2XNY - chains B and C of the 3 polymer chains in the assembly; structure by X-ray diffraction, 7.50 A resolution (low resolution: residue-level contacts below are approximate; hydrogen-bond / salt-bridge calls are withheld).

Chain B:
Molecule: Fibrinogen beta chain
From: Homo sapiens
Notes: fragment: fragment d, residues 164-491
UniProtKB: P02675 (FIBB_HUMAN); residues 134-461 here correspond to UniProt positions 164-491 (UniProt number = residue number + 30)
Amino-acid sequence (328 residues; row label = number of the first residue in the row):
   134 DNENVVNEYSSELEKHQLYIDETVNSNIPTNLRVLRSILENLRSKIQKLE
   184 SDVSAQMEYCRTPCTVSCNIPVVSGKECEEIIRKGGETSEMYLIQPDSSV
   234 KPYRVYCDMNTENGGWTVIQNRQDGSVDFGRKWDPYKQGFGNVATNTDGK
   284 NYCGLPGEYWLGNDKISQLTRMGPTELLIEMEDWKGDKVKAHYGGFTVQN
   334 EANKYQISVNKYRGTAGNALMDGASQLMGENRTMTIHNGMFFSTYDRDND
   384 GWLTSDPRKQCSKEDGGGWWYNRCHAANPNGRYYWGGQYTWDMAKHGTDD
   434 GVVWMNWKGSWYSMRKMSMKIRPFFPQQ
Disordered / not traced: 134-160, 459-461
Cystine bridges: Cys-201/Cys-286, Cys-211/Cys-240, Cys-394/Cys-407
Curated features (UniProtKB/Swiss-Prot):
  - glycosylation: Asn-364 (N-linked (GlcNAc...) asparagine)

Chain C:
Molecule: Fibrinogen gamma chain
From: Homo sapiens
Notes: fragment: fragment d, residues 114-432
UniProtKB: P02679 (FIBG_HUMAN); residues 88-406 here correspond to UniProt positions 114-432 (UniProt number = residue number + 26)
Amino-acid sequence (319 residues; row label = number of the first residue in the row):
    88 KMLEEIMKYEASILTHDSSIRYLQEIYNSNNQKIVNLKEKVAQLEAQCQE
   138 PCKDTVQIHDITGKDCQDIANKGAKQSGLYFIKPLKANQQFLVYCEIDGS
   188 GNGWTVFQKRLDGSVDFKKNWIQYKEGFGHLSPTGTTEFWLGNEKIHLIS
   238 TQSAIPYALRVELEDWNGRTSTADYAMFKVGPEADKYRLTYAYFAGGDAG
   288 DAFDGFDFGDDPSDKFFTSHNGMQFSTWDNDNDKFEGNCAEQDGSGWWMN
   338 KCHAGHLNGVYYQGGTYSKASTPNGYDNGIIWATWKTRWYSMKKTTMKII
   388 PFNRLTIGEGQQHHLGGAK
Disordered / not traced: 88-104, 393-406
Cystine bridges: Cys-153/Cys-182, Cys-326/Cys-339
Curated features (UniProtKB/Swiss-Prot):
  - region: Thr-374 to Glu-396 (Gamma-chain polymerization, binding amino end of another fibrin alpha chain), Gly-397 to Lys-406 (Platelet aggregation and Staphylococcus clumping)
  - binding site (Ca(2+)): Asp-318, Asp-320, Phe-322, Gly-324
  - glycosylation: Asn-308 (N-linked (GlcNAc...) asparagine)
  - cross-link: Gln-398 (Isoglutamyl lysine isopeptide (Gln-Lys) (interchain with K-432)), Lys-406 (Isoglutamyl lysine isopeptide (Lys-Gln) (interchain with Q-424))

How chain B and chain C interact:
Cross-chain cystine bridges: Cys-197(B)/Cys-139(C)
Residue-residue contacts - 73 pairs, chain B then chain C:
  Leu-172(B) / Tyr-114(C)
  Leu-172(B) / Asn-117(C)
  Arg-176(B) / Ile-113(C)
  Arg-176(B) / Asn-117(C)
  Ile-179(B) / Asn-117(C)
  Ile-179(B) / Lys-120(C)
  Leu-182(B) / Leu-124(C)
  Glu-183(B) / Leu-124(C)
  Glu-183(B) / Lys-127(C)
  Val-186(B) / Lys-127(C)
  Val-186(B) / Val-128(C)
  Gln-189(B) / Leu-131(C)
  Met-190(B) / Gln-130(C)
  Met-190(B) / Leu-131(C)
  Met-190(B) / Gln-134(C)
  Cys-193(B) / Cys-135(C)
  Cys-197(B) / Cys-139(C)  disulfide
  Cys-197(B) / Lys-140(C)
  Thr-198(B) / Lys-140(C)
  Val-199(B) / Lys-140(C)
  Val-199(B) / Asp-141(C)
  Val-199(B) / Thr-142(C)
  Ser-200(B) / Asp-141(C)
  Ser-200(B) / Thr-142(C)
  Cys-201(B) / Asp-141(C)
  Cys-201(B) / Val-143(C)
  Asn-202(B) / Val-143(C)
  Asn-202(B) / His-217(C)
  Asn-202(B) / Leu-218(C)
  Asn-202(B) / Ser-219(C)
  Asn-202(B) / Pro-220(C)
  Asn-202(B) / Thr-224(C)
  Ile-203(B) / Ile-145(C)
  Ile-203(B) / Leu-179(C)
  Ile-203(B) / His-217(C)
  Ile-203(B) / Leu-218(C)
  Pro-204(B) / Gly-216(C)
  Pro-204(B) / His-217(C)
  Val-205(B) / Gly-214(C)
  Val-205(B) / Phe-215(C)
  Val-205(B) / Gly-216(C)
  Val-205(B) / Leu-218(C)
  Val-205(B) / Phe-226(C)
  Val-205(B) / Trp-227(C)
  Val-205(B) / Leu-228(C)
  Val-205(B) / Lys-232(C)
  Val-206(B) / Gly-214(C)
  Arg-216(B) / Ile-209(C)
  Lys-217(B) / Ile-209(C)
  Lys-217(B) / Glu-213(C)
  Gly-218(B) / Ile-209(C)
  Gly-218(B) / Gln-210(C)
  Glu-220(B) / Gln-210(C)
  Glu-223(B) / His-217(C)
  Leu-226(B) / Ile-145(C)
  Leu-226(B) / Phe-168(C)
  Leu-226(B) / Leu-179(C)
  Gln-228(B) / Gln-176(C)
  Gln-228(B) / Gln-177(C)
  Ser-231(B) / Gln-176(C)
  Pro-235(B) / Phe-168(C)
  Pro-235(B) / Gln-177(C)
  Arg-237(B) / Asp-141(C)
  Arg-237(B) / Val-143(C)
  Asp-261(B) / Glu-132(C)
  Asp-261(B) / Gln-136(C)
  Arg-264(B) / Gln-136(C)
  Gly-274(B) / Pro-138(C)
  Asn-275(B) / Pro-138(C)
  Asn-275(B) / Cys-139(C)
  Asn-284(B) / Thr-224(C)
  Tyr-285(B) / His-217(C)
  Asp-398(B) / Glu-132(C)
Other interface residues (no listed pair), chain B (41 interface residues in all): Leu-165, Leu-175, Ser-187, Pro-196, Asp-230
Other interface residues (no listed pair), chain C (44 interface residues in all): Arg-108, Gln-111, Ile-121, Leu-166, Ser-201

In short:
41 residues of chain B and 44 residues of chain C are in contact; the contacts include 1 disulfide bond. From
UniProt: 4 Ca2+-binding residues on chain C.
Here chain B is Fibrinogen beta chain and chain C is Fibrinogen gamma chain, both from Homo sapiens. Entry
2XNY (A fragment of streptococcal M1 protein in complex with human fibrinogen) was determined by X-ray
diffraction (same publication as 2XNX).
